PDB entry 9FG1 | electron microscopy, 3.10 A resolution | chains C and G of the 7 polymer chains in the assembly

Chain C:
Molecule: Isoform 1 of Gamma-aminobutyric acid receptor subunit gamma-2
From: Homo sapiens
UniProtKB: P18507 (GBRG2_HUMAN), isoform P18507-2; the construct has insertions or renumbered stretches relative to UniProt, so the offset changes along the chain: 1-322 = UniProt 40-361; 400-428 = UniProt 447-475
Chain sequence (373 residues; numbered -1 to 442; 71 numbers in that range are skipped by the numbering (no residue carries them; nothing is unmodelled there); the number before each row is that of its first residue; numbers below 1 keep their minus sign (Thr-1 is residue -1)):
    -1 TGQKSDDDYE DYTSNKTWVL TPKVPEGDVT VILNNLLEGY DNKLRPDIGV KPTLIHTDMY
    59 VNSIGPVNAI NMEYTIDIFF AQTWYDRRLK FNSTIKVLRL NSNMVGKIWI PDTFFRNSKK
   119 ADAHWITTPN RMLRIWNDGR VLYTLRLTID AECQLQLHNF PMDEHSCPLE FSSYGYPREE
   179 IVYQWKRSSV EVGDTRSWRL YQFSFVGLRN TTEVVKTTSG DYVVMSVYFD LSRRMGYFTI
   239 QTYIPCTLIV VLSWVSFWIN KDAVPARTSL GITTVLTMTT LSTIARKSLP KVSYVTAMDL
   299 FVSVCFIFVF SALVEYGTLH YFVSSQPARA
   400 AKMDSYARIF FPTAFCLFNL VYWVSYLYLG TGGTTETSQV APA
Unresolved in the structure: -1 to 24, 429-442
Cystine bridges: Cys151-Cys165
Covalent attachments: N-acetylglucosamine (NAG) linked to Asn208
Differences from the reference sequence: expression tag (-1 to 0, 429-442); conflict Thr11 (Ala50 in P18507); linker (323-328)
Ligand contacts: D3D ((19S,22R,25R)-22,25,26-trihydroxy-16,22-dioxo-17,21,23-trioxa-22lambda~5~-phosphahexacosan-19-yl (9E)-octadec-9-enoate): Arg231, Arg232, Met233, Gly234, Thr237, Ile238, Ile242, Pro243, Thr245, Leu246, Trp252, Phe414, Cys415, Asn418, Trp422
UniProt features mapped onto this chain:
  - glycosylation (N-linked (GlcNAc...) asparagine): Asn13, Asn90, Asn208

Chain G:
Molecule: Nanobody38
From: Lama glama
Notes: antibody fragment or engineered binder
Chain sequence (133 residues; numbered 2 to 134; the number before each row is that of its first residue):
     2 QVQLQESGGG LVQAGGSLRV SCAASGRTFT TYIMAWFRQA PGKEREFLAA MDQGRIQYYG
    62 DSVRGRFTIS RDYAKNSVDL QLDGLRPEDT AVYYCAAGAG FWGLRTASSY HYWGQGTQVT
   122 VSSHHHHHHE PEA
Unresolved in the structure: 125-134
Cystine bridges: Cys23-Cys96

Interface between chain C and chain G:
Residue-residue contacts (11; chain C residue first):
  Tyr58(C) with Arg56(G), hydrogen bond
  Gly191(C) with Tyr74(G)
  Asp192(C) with Thr31(G), hydrogen bond; Thr32(G); Gln54(G); Tyr74(G)
  Arg194(C) with Thr29(G); Thr31(G); Thr32(G)
  Ser195(C) with Thr32(G); Gln54(G)

Summary:
5 residues of chain C and 6 residues of chain G are in contact; the contacts include 2 hydrogen bonds. Polar
pairs include Tyr58(C)-Arg56(G) and Asp192(C)-Thr31(G). Bound to chain C: compound D3D. Covalently linked
N-acetylglucosamine: at Asn208(C).
Here chain C is Isoform 1 of Gamma-aminobutyric acid receptor subunit gamma-2 (Homo sapiens) and chain G is
Nanobody38 (Lama glama). Entry 9FG1 (Cryo-EM structure of the alpha1beta3gamma2 GABA(A) receptor in complex
with GABA and Nb38 in the short-lived ...) was determined by electron microscopy.
